5A7T - chain A; structure by X-ray diffraction, 2.40 A resolution.

Chain A:
Name: tRNA (adenine(9)-N1)-METHYLTRANSFERASE
Source organism: Sulfolobus acidocaldarius
Notes: EC 2.1.1.218
UniProt: Q4J894 (TRM10_SULAC); residue numbers follow UniProt; this construct covers 1-249
Amino-acid sequence (269 residues; numbered -20 to 249; 1 number in that range is skipped by the numbering (no residue carries it; nothing is unmodelled there); the number before each row is that of its first residue; numbers below 1 keep their minus sign (Mse-20 is residue -20)):
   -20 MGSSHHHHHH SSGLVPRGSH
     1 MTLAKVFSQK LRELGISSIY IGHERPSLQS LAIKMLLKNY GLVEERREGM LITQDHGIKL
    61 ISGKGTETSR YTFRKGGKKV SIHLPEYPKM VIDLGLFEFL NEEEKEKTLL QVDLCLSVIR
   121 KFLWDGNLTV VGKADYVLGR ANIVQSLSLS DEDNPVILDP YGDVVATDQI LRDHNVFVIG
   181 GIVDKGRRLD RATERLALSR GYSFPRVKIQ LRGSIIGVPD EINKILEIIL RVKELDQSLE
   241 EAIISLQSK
Not modelled in the structure: -20 to -7, 248-249
Covalently attached groups: covalent link His-1-Mse1
Modified positions: Mse-20 (selenomethionine); Mse1, Mse35, Mse50, Mse90 (selenomethionine; parent Met)
Sequence notes: expression tag (-20 to -1)
From the paper describing this entry:
  - mutagenesis - K5E, K78E: unchanged catalytic activity on tRNA
  - mutagenesis - K5E, R47E, R74E, K75E: decreased binding to tRNA
  - mutagenesis - R47E, R74E, K75E, D184N, K185E, D220N: decreased catalytic activity on tRNA
  - mutagenesis - K249E: decreased catalytic activity
  - catalytic residues: Asp184, Asp220
  - mutagenesis - D184N (KD = 28 +/- 5 uM), D220N (KD = 47 +/- 8 uM): unchanged binding to SAM
  - mutagenesis - G180P: abolished binding to SAM
  - mutagenesis - D184N, D220N: unchanged binding to tRNA
  - specificity-determining residues: Asp220 (by similarity / conservation)

Summary:
From the paper: catalytic residues Asp184 and Asp220; R47E, R74E and K75E, among others, reduce catalytic
activity on tRNA; 10 substitutions were tested in all.
Chain A is tRNA (adenine(9)-N1)-METHYLTRANSFERASE (Sulfolobus acidocaldarius); the structure, Crystal
structure of Sulfolobus acidocaldarius Trm10 at 2.4 angstrom resolution, was determined by X-ray diffraction,
deposited together with 5A7Y and 5A7Z.
